3BO8 - chains A and C of the 3 polymer chains in the assembly; structure by X-ray diffraction, 1.80 A resolution.

== Chain A ==
Name: HLA class I histocompatibility antigen, A-1 alpha chain
Source organism: Homo sapiens
Notes: fragment: Ectodomain, Alpha-1, Alpha-2, Alpha-3
Reference sequence: P30443 (1A01_HUMAN); residues 1-274 here correspond to UniProt positions 25-298 (UniProt number = residue number + 24)
Sequence (274 residues; row label = number of the first residue in the row):
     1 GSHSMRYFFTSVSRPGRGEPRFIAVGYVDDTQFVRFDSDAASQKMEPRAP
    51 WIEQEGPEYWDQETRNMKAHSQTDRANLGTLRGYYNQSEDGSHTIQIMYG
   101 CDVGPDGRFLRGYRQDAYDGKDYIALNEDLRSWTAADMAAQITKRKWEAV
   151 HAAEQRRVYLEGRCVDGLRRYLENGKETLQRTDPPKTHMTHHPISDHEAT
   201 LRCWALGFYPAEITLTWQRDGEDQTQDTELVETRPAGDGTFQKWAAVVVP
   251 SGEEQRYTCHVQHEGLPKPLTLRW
Disulfide bonds: Cys-101/Cys-164, Cys-203/Cys-259

== Chain C ==
Name: nonameric peptide from Melanoma-associated antigen 1
Reference sequence: P43355 (MAGA1_HUMAN); residues 1-9 here correspond to UniProt positions 161-169 (UniProt number = residue number + 160)
Sequence (9 residues; numbered 1 to 9; the number before each row is that of its first residue):
     1 EADPTGHSY

== Interface between chain A and chain C ==
Contacting residue pairs (40):
  Met-5(A) / Glu-1(C)
  Tyr-7(A) / Glu-1(C)  hydrogen bond (side chain-backbone)
  Tyr-7(A) / Ala-2(C)  hydrogen bond (side chain-backbone)
  Tyr-59(A) / Glu-1(C)
  Glu-63(A) / Glu-1(C)
  Glu-63(A) / Ala-2(C)  hydrogen bond (side chain-backbone)
  Asn-66(A) / Ala-2(C)
  Asn-66(A) / Pro-4(C)
  Met-67(A) / Ala-2(C)  hydrophobic
  Thr-73(A) / His-7(C)
  Asn-77(A) / His-7(C)  hydrogen bond (side chain-backbone)
  Asn-77(A) / Ser-8(C)
  Asn-77(A) / Tyr-9(C)  hydrogen bond (side chain-backbone)
  Thr-80(A) / Tyr-9(C)
  Leu-81(A) / Tyr-9(C)  hydrophobic
  Tyr-84(A) / Tyr-9(C)  hydrogen bond (side chain-backbone)
  Ile-95(A) / Tyr-9(C)
  Ile-97(A) / Tyr-9(C)
  Tyr-99(A) / Ala-2(C)
  Tyr-99(A) / Asp-3(C)  hydrogen bond (side chain-backbone)
  Asp-116(A) / Tyr-9(C)  hydrogen bond
  Thr-143(A) / Tyr-9(C)  hydrogen bond (side chain-backbone)
  Lys-146(A) / Ser-8(C)
  Lys-146(A) / Tyr-9(C)
  Trp-147(A) / His-7(C)
  Trp-147(A) / Ser-8(C)  hydrogen bond (side chain-backbone)
  Trp-147(A) / Tyr-9(C)  hydrophobic
  Val-150(A) / His-7(C)
  Ala-152(A) / His-7(C)
  Gln-155(A) / Thr-5(C)
  Gln-155(A) / His-7(C)  hydrogen bond
  Arg-156(A) / Asp-3(C)  salt bridge
  Arg-156(A) / Thr-5(C)  hydrogen bond (side chain-backbone)
  Arg-156(A) / His-7(C)  hydrogen bond
  Tyr-159(A) / Glu-1(C)  hydrogen bond (side chain-backbone)
  Tyr-159(A) / Ala-2(C)
  Tyr-159(A) / Asp-3(C)
  Arg-163(A) / Glu-1(C)  salt bridge
  Arg-170(A) / Glu-1(C)  salt bridge
  Tyr-171(A) / Glu-1(C)  hydrogen bond (side chain-backbone)
Interface residues without a listed pair, chain A (29 interface residues in all): Gln-62, Tyr-123, Gly-167
Interface residues without a listed pair, chain C (9 interface residues in all): Gly-6

== Overview ==
Chain A and chain C form an interface of 29 and 9 residues respectively; the contacts include 15 hydrogen
bonds and 3 salt bridges. Polar contacts include Arg-156(A)/Asp-3(C), Arg-163(A)/Glu-1(C) and
Arg-170(A)/Glu-1(C).
Chain A is HLA class I histocompatibility antigen, A-1 alpha chain (Homo sapiens) and chain C is nonameric
peptide from Melanoma-associated antigen 1; the structure, The High Resolution Crystal Structure of HLA-A1
Complexed with the MAGE-A1 Peptide, was determined by X-ray diffraction.
